PDB entry 9JBQ | X-ray diffraction, 2.00 A resolution | chains B and C of the 3 polymer chains in the assembly

Chain B:
Name: light chain
Organism: Homo sapiens
Chain sequence (213 residues; row label = number of the first residue in the row):
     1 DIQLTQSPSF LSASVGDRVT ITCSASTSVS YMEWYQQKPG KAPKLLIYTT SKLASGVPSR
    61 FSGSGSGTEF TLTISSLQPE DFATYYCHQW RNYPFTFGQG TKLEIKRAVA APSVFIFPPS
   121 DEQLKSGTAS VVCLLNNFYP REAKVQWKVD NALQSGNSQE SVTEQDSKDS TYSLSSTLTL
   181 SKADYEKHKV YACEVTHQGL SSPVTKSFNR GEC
Unresolved in the structure: 213
Disulfide bonds: Cys23-Cys87, Cys133-Cys193

Chain C:
Name: PcrV
Organism: Pseudomonas aeruginosa
UniProtKB: O30527 (O30527_PSEAI); residue numbers follow UniProt; this construct covers 130-263
Chain sequence (134 residues; each row starts with the number of its first residue):
   130 ALLDELKALT AELKVYSVIQ SQINAALSAK QGIRIDAGGI DLVDPTLYGY AVGDPRWKDS
   190 PEYALLSNLD TFSGKLSIKD FLSGSPKQSG ELKGLSDEYP FEKDNNPVGN FATTVSDRSR
   250 PLNDKVNEKT TLLN

Interface between chain B and chain C:
Contacting residue pairs (17; chain B residue first):
  Ser30(B) with Ser196(C); Asn197(C)
  Tyr31(B) with Asn197(C), hydrogen bond (side chain-backbone); Leu198(C); Asp199(C), hydrogen bond (side chain-backbone); Ser214(C), hydrogen bond (side chain-backbone); Pro215(C)
  Thr49(B) with Asp199(C)
  Trp90(B) with Ser202(C)
  Arg91(B) with Leu198(C); Asp199(C), hydrogen bond (side chain-backbone); Phe201(C), hydrogen bond (side chain-backbone); Gly203(C)
  Tyr93(B) with Ser202(C); Gly203(C); Lys204(C), hydrogen bond
  Phe95(B) with Ser202(C)
Also at the interface, not in a pair above, chain C (11 interface residues in all): Thr200

Summary:
The interface between chain B and chain C involves 7 residues on one side and 11 on the other; the contacts
include 6 hydrogen bonds. Among the polar pairs are Tyr31(B)-Asn197(C), Tyr31(B)-Asp199(C) and
Tyr31(B)-Ser214(C).
Chain B is light chain (Homo sapiens) and chain C is PcrV (Pseudomonas aeruginosa); the structure, Structure
of the complex between h1F3 Fab and PcrV fragment, was determined by X-ray diffraction.
